Entry 8IJ3 (electron microscopy, 3.28 A resolution); this record covers chains C and S of the 5 polymer chains in the assembly.

# Chain C
Molecule: Guanine nucleotide-binding protein G(i) subunit alpha-1
Organism: Homo sapiens
UniProt: P63096 (GNAI1_HUMAN); numbering as in UniProt (aligned over 4-354)
Sequence (351 residues; each row starts with the number of its first residue):
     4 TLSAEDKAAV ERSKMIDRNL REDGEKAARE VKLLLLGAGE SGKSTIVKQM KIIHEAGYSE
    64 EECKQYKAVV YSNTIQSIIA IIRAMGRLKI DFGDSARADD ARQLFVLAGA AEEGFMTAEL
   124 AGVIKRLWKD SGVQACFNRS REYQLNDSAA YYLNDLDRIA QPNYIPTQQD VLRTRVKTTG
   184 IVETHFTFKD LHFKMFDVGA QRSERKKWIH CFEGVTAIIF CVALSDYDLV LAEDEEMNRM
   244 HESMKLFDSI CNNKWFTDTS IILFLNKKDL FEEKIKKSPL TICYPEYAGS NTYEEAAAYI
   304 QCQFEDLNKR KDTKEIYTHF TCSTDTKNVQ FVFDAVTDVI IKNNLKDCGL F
Unresolved in the structure: 54-181, 234-240
Construct notes: engineered mutation Ala203 (Gly in P63096), Ser326 (Ala in P63096)
UniProt features mapped onto this chain:
  - region: Lys35 to Thr48 (G1 motif), Asp173 to Thr181 (G2 motif), Phe196 to Gly202, Gln204, Arg205 (G3 motif), Ile265 to Asp272 (G4 motif), Thr324, Cys325, Thr327 to Thr329 (G5 motif)
  - binding site (GTP): Glu43 to Thr48, Ser151, Leu175 to Thr181, Asp200 to Gly202, Gln204, Asn269 to Asp272
  - binding site (Mg(2+)): Ser47, Thr181
  - modified residue: Arg178 (ADP-ribosylarginine), Gln204 (Deamidated glutamine), Cys351 (ADP-ribosylcysteine)
  - natural variant: Gly40 (G40C: In NEDHISB; G40R: In NEDHISB), Gly45 (G45D: In NEDHISB), Thr48 (T48I: In NEDHISB; T48K: In NEDHISB), Gln52 (Q52P: In NEDHISB), Ser75 (deletion: In NEDHISB; uncertain significance), Gln172 (deletion: In NEDHISB), Asp173 (D173V: In NEDHISB), Glu186 to Phe189 (deletion: In NEDHISB; uncertain significance), Cys224 (C224Y: In NEDHISB), Lys270 (K270N: In NEDHISB; K270R: In NEDHISB), Asp272 (D272G: In NEDHISB), Val332 (V332E: In NEDHISB; uncertain significance)
  - mutagenesis: Gly42 (G42R: Abolishes switch to an activated conformation and dissociation from beta and gamma subunits upon GTP binding. Abolishes interaction with RGS family members), Glu116 (E116L: Enhances interaction (inactive GDP-bound) with RGS14), Gln147 (Q147L: Enhances interaction (inactive GDP-bound) with RGS14), Glu245 (E245L: Enhances interaction (inactive GDP-bound) with RGS14)

# Chain S
Molecule: scFv16
Organism: Homo sapiens
Notes: antibody fragment or engineered binder
Sequence (248 residues; row label = number of the first residue in the row; note: 2 numbers in that range are skipped by the numbering (no residue carries them; nothing is unmodelled there); a row labelled like 121A-121O holds insertion residues (121A, then the next letters in order)):
     1 DVQLVESGGG LVQPGGSRKL SCSASGFAFS SFGMHWVRQA PEKGLEWVAY ISSGSGTIYY
    61 ADTVKGRFTI SRDDPKNTLF LQMTSLRSED TAMYYCVRSI YYYGSSPFDF WGQGTTLTVS
   121 S
121A-121O GGGGSGGGGSGGGGS
   124 SDIVMTQATS SVPVTPGESV SISCRSSKSL LHSNGNTYLY WFLQRPGQSP QLLIYRMSNL
   184 ASGVPDRFSG SGSGTAFTLT ISRLEAEDVG VYYCMQHLEY PLTFGAGTKL EL
Unresolved in the structure: 121A-121O
Disulfide bonds: Cys22-Cys96, Cys147-Cys217

# How chain C and chain S interact
Contacting residue pairs (18; chain C residue first):
  Ser6(C) - His155(S)  hydrogen bond
  Ser6(C) - Tyr161(S)  hydrogen bond
  Ala7(C) - Tyr223(S)  hydrophobic
  Glu8(C) - Tyr161(S)
  Glu8(C) - Tyr163(S)  hydrogen bond
  Glu8(C) - Arg179(S)  salt bridge
  Glu8(C) - His220(S)
  Asp9(C) - Asn157(S)
  Asp9(C) - Tyr161(S)  hydrogen bond
  Ala11(C) - Tyr101(S)  hydrophobic
  Glu14(C) - Ser52(S)  hydrogen bond
  Glu14(C) - Ser53(S)
  Glu14(C) - Gly56(S)
  Glu14(C) - Thr57(S)  hydrogen bond
  Arg15(C) - Ile100(S)
  Arg15(C) - Tyr101(S)
  Arg15(C) - Tyr102(S)
  Met18(C) - Ser53(S)
Other interface residues (no listed pair), chain C (11 interface residues in all): Thr4, Leu5, Ala12
Other interface residues (no listed pair), chain S (17 interface residues in all): Gly54, Pro107, Leu221

# Summary
Chain C and chain S form an interface of 11 and 17 residues respectively, with 6 hydrogen bonds and 1 salt
bridge. Polar contacts include Glu8(C)-Arg179(S), Ser6(C)-His155(S) and Ser6(C)-Tyr161(S).
Here chain C is Guanine nucleotide-binding protein G(i) subunit alpha-1 and chain S is scFv16, both from Homo
sapiens. Entry 8IJ3 (Cryo-EM structure of human HCAR2-Gi complex without ligand (apo state)) was determined by
electron microscopy (same publication as 8IJA, 8IJB and 8IJD).
